PDB entry 7WSL | X-ray diffraction, 1.53 A resolution | chains L and D of the 3 polymer chains in the assembly

[Chain L]
Name: light chain
From: Homo sapiens
Amino-acid sequence (214 residues; row label = number of the first residue in the row):
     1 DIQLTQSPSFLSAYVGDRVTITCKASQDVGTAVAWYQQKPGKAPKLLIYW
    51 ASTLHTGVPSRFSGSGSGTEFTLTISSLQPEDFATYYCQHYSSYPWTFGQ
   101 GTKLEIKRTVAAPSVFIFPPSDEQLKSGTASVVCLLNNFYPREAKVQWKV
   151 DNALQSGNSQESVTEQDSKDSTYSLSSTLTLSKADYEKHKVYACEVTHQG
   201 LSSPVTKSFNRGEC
Disordered / not traced: 213-214
Disulfides: Cys23-Cys88, Cys134-Cys194

[Chain D]
Name: Programmed cell death protein 1
From: Homo sapiens
UniProt: Q15116 (PDCD1_HUMAN); residues 29-150 here = UniProt positions 29-150
Amino-acid sequence (130 residues; numbered 29 to 158; the number before each row is that of its first residue):
    29 DRPWNPPTFSPALLVVTEGDNATFTCSFSNTSESFVLNWYRMSPSNQTDK
    79 LAAFPEDRSQPGQDSRFRVTQLPNGRDFHMSVVRARRNDSGTYLCGAISL
   129 APKAQIKESLRAELRVTERRAELEHHHHHH
Disordered / not traced: 29-30, 89-92, 148-158
Differences from the reference sequence: conflict Ser93 (Cys in Q15116); expression tag (151-158)
Disulfides: Cys54-Cys123
Curated features (UniProtKB/Swiss-Prot):
  - region: Met70 to Asp77 (Interaction with CD274/PDCD1L1), Asn74 to Gln99 (Pembrolizumab binding)
  - glycosylation (N-linked (GlcNAc...) asparagine): Asn49, Asn58, Asn74, Asn116

[How chain L and chain D interact]
Contacting residue pairs - 10 pairs, chain L then chain D:
  Ala32(L) - Ala132(D)  hydrophobic
  Trp50(L) - Ile126(D)  hydrophobic
  Trp50(L) - Ile134(D)  hydrophobic
  His55(L) - Ser87(D)
  Thr56(L) - Ser87(D)
  Tyr91(L) - Ala132(D)
  Ser92(L) - Lys131(D)
  Ser92(L) - Ala132(D)  hydrogen bond (backbone-backbone)
  Ser93(L) - Pro130(D)
  Tyr94(L) - Pro130(D)
Interface residues without a listed pair, chain D (8 interface residues in all): Leu128, Ala129

[In short]
Chain L and chain D each contribute 8 residues to their interface, with 1 hydrogen bond. The hydrogen-bonded
pair Ser92(L)-Ala132(D) is a backbone contact.
Here chain L is light chain and chain D is Programmed cell death protein 1, both from Homo sapiens. Entry 7WSL
(PD-1 in complex with Dostarlimab) was determined by X-ray diffraction.
